PDB entry 3ZRY | X-ray diffraction, 6.50 A resolution (low resolution: residue-level contacts below are approximate; hydrogen-bond / salt-bridge calls are withheld) | chains B and G of the 9 polymer chains in the assembly

# Chain B
Protein: ATP synthase subunit alpha, mitochondrial
Organism: Saccharomyces cerevisiae
Reference sequence: P07251 (ATPA_YEAST); residues 1-510 here correspond to UniProt positions 36-545 (UniProt number = residue number + 35)
Amino-acid sequence (510 residues; numbered 1 to 510; the number before each row is that of its first residue):
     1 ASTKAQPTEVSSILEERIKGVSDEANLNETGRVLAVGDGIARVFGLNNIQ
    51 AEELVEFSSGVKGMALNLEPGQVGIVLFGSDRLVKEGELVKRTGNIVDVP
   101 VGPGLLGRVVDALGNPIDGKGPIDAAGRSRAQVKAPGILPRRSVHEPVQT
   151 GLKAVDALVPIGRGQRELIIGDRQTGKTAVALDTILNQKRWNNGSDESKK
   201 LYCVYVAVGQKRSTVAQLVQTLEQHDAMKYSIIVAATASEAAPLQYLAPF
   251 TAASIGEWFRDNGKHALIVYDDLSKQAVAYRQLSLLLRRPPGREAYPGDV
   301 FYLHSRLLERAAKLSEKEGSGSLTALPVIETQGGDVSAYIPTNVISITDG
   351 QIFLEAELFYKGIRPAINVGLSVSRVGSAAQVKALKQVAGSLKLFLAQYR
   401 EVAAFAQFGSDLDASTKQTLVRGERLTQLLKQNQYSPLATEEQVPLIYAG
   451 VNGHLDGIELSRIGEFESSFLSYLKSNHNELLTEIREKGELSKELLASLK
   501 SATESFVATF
Disordered / not traced: 1-24, 408-409
Construct notes: variant Ser-305 (Pro340 in P07251)
Bound ions: Mg2+: Thr-178 (together with AMP-PNP)
Small-molecule neighbours:
  - AMP-PNP (ANP; phosphoaminophosphonic acid-adenylate ester), molecule 1: Asp-172, Arg-173, Gln-174, Thr-175, Gly-176, Lys-177, Thr-178, Ala-179, Glu-330, Phe-359, Arg-364, Pro-365, Gln-432, Gln-434
  - AMP-PNP (ANP), molecule 2: Ile-345, Ser-346, Val-373, Arg-375

# Chain G
Protein: ATP synthase subunit gamma, mitochondrial
Organism: Saccharomyces cerevisiae
Reference sequence: P38077 (ATPG_YEAST); residues 1-278 here correspond to UniProt positions 34-311 (UniProt number = residue number + 33)
Amino-acid sequence (278 residues; row label = number of the first residue in the row):
     1 ATLKEVEMRLKSIKNIEKITKTMKIVASTRLSKAEKAKISAKKMDEAEQL
    51 FYKNAETKNLDVEATETGAPKELIVAITSDKGLCGSIHSQLAKAVRRHLN
   101 DQPNADIVTIGDKIKMQLLRTHPNNIKLSINGIGKDAPTFQESALIADKL
   151 LSVMKAGTYPKISIFYNDPVSSLSFEPSEKPIFNAKTIEQSPSFGKFEID
   201 TDANVPRDLFEYTLANQMLTAMAQGYAAEISARRNAMDNASKNAGDMINR
   251 YSILYNRTRQAVITNELVDIITGASSLG
Disordered / not traced: 60-70, 278

# How chain B and chain G interact
Pairs across the interface - 6 pairs, chain B then chain G:
  Ala-295(B) with Thr-264(G)
  Gly-333(B) with Ile-253(G)
  Asp-335(B) with Arg-257(G)
  Gln-407(B) with Asn-239(G)
  Asp-411(B) with Ser-86(G); Gln-90(G)
Interface residues without a listed pair, chain B (11 interface residues in all): Pro-291, Glu-294, Gln-332, Glu-357, Ser-410, Leu-412
Interface residues without a listed pair, chain G (11 interface residues in all): Leu-173, Ser-174, Phe-175, Asp-246, Val-268

# Summary
The chain B/chain G interface involves 11 residues from each chain. Chain B binds AMP-PNP.
Chain B is ATP synthase subunit alpha, mitochondrial and chain G is ATP synthase subunit gamma, mitochondrial,
both from Saccharomyces cerevisiae; the structure, Rotor architecture in the F(1)-c(10)-ring complex of the
yeast F-ATP synthase, was determined by X-ray diffraction.
